PDB entry 6K7V | electron microscopy, 3.70 A resolution | chains A and L of the 12 polymer chains in the assembly

# Chain A (and L)
Molecule: NACHT, LRR and PYD domains-containing protein 1
Source organism: Homo sapiens
Notes: chain L of this document is another copy of the same molecule, construct and numbering; everything in this record applies to it too
UniProtKB: Q9C000 (NLRP1_HUMAN); numbering as in UniProt (aligned over 1379-1466)
Chain sequence (104 residues; row label = number of the first residue in the row):
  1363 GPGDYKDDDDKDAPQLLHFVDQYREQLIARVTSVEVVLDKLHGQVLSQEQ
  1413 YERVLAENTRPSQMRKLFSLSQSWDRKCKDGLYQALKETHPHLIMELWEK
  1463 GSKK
Disordered / not traced: 1363-1378, 1463-1466
Sequence notes: expression tag (1363-1378)
Curated features (UniProtKB/Swiss-Prot):
  - mutagenesis: D1383 (D1383R: Abolished formation of an inflammasome filament together with PYCARD/ASC), R1386 (R1386D: Abolished formation of an inflammasome filament together with PYCARD/ASC), E1387 (E1387R: Does not affect formation of an inflammasome filament together with PYCARD/ASC), Q1388 (Q1388D: Does not affect formation of an inflammasome filament together with PYCARD/ASC), R1392 (R1392D: Abolished formation of an inflammasome filament together with PYCARD/ASC; R1392E: Impaired ability to induce programmed cell death), S1395 (S1395R: Abolished formation of an inflammasome filament together with PYCARD/ASC), E1397 (E1397R: Impaired ability to induce programmed cell death. Abolished formation of an inflammasome filament together with PYCARD/ASC), D1401 (D1401R: Impaired ability to induce programmed cell death), K1402 (K1402D: Abolished formation of an inflammasome filament together with PYCARD/ASC; K1402E: Abolished formation of an inflammasome filament together with PYCARD/ASC), H1404 (H1404D: Abolished formation of an inflammasome filament together with PYCARD/ASC), Q1406 (Q1406R: Does not affect formation of an inflammasome filament together with PYCARD/ASC), Q1410 (Q1410R: Abolished formation of an inflammasome filament together with PYCARD/ASC), 19 further mutagenesis entries in UniProt
What the authors report for this chain:
  - mutagenesis - E1387R, Q1434R: unchanged signaling in response to ASC-GFP
  - self-association interface (contacts with another copy of this molecule): E1387, S1435, D1437, H1452, H1454
  - mutagenesis - E1387R, Q1434R: decreased binding to NLRP1-CARD filament assembly in vitro
  - specificity-determining residues: H1452 to H1454 (proposed by the authors, not directly observed)

# Interface between chain A and chain L
Contacting residue pairs - 11 pairs, chain A then chain L:
  A1391(A) - Q1434(L)  hydrogen bond (backbone-side chain)
  R1392(A) - Q1434(L)
  R1392(A) - S1435(L)
  T1394(A) - L1432(L)
  T1394(A) - S1435(L)
  S1395(A) - Q1412(L)
  E1397(A) - R1415(L)  salt bridge
  R1422(A) - S1431(L)  hydrogen bond (side chain-backbone)
  R1422(A) - L1432(L)
  H1454(A) - D1437(L)
  H1454(A) - K1439(L)
Other interface residues (no listed pair), chain A (9 interface residues in all): H1452, E1458

# In short
Chain A and chain L form an interface of 9 and 8 residues respectively, with 2 hydrogen bonds and 1 salt
bridge. Polar contacts include E1397(A)-R1415(L), A1391(A)-Q1434(L) and R1422(A)-S1431(L). From the paper:
E1387R and Q1434R of chain A reduce binding to NLRP1-CARD filament assembly in vitro; the specificity
determinant H1452(A).
Both chains are NACHT, LRR and PYD domains-containing protein 1 (Homo sapiens). Entry 6K7V (Structure of NLRP1
CARD filament) was determined by electron microscopy (same publication as 6K8J, 6K99 and 6K9F).
